3OGK - chains F and S of the 23 polymer chains in the assembly; structure by X-ray diffraction, 2.80 A resolution.

# Chain F
Molecule: Coronatine-insensitive protein 1
From: Arabidopsis thaliana
UniProt: O04197 (COI1_ARATH); residue numbers follow UniProt; this construct covers 1-592
Chain sequence (592 residues; numbered 1 to 592; the number before each row is that of its first residue):
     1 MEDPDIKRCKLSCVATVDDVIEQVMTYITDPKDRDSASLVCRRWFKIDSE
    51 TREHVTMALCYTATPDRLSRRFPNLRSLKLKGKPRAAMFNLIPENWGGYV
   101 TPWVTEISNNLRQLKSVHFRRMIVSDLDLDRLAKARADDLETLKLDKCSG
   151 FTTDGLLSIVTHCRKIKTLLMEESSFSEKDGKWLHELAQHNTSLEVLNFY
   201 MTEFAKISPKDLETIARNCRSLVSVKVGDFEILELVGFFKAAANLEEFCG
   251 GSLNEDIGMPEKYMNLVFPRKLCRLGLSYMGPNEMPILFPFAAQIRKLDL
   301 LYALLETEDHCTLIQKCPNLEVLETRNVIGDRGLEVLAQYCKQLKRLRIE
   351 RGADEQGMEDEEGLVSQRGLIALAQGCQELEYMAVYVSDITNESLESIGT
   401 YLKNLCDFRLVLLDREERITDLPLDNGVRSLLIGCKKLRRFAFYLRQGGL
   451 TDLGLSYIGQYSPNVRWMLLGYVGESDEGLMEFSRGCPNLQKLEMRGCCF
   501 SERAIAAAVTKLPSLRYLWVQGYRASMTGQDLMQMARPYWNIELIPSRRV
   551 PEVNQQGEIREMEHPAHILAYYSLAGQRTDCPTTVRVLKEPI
Not modelled in the structure: 1-11, 549-563
Swiss-Prot annotation at these positions:
  - binding site (jasmonate): R85, R348, Y386, R409, R496
  - mutagenesis: L11 (L11A: No effects on interactions), E22 (E22A: Abrogates SFC(COI1) complexes formation, loss of response to jasmonate), W44 (W44A: Abrogates SFC(COI1) complexes formation and of interactions with RBCS-1B and RPD3B, loss of response to jasmonate), R85 (R85A: Loss of interaction with TIFY10A), M88 (M88A: Loss of interaction with TIFY10A), F89 (F89A: Loss of interaction with TIFY10A), R121 (R121A: Loss of interaction with TIFY10A), L245 (L245F: In coi1-16; abrogates interactions with RBCS-1B and RPD3B (coi1-16)), L301 (L301A: Loss of interaction with TIFY10A), Y302 (Y302A: Loss of interaction with TIFY10A), R326 (R326A: Loss of interaction with TIFY10A), R348 (R348A: Loss of interaction with TIFY10A), 6 further mutagenesis entries in UniProt
Ligand contacts: Coronatine (OGK; (1S,2S)-2-ethyl-1-({[(3aS,4S,6R,7aS)-6-ethyl-1-oxooctahydro-1H-inden-4-yl]carbonyl}amino)cyclopropanecarboxylic acid): R85, A86, F89, L91, R348, A384, V385, Y386, R409, V411, A442, Y444, L469, R496, W519
Reported in the primary citation:
  - binding site for Coronatine: R85, F89, R348, A384, Y386, R409, V411, Y444, R496

# Chain S
Molecule: JAZ1 incomplete degron peptide
UniProt: Q3ED96 (Q3ED96_ARATH); residues 205-226 here correspond to UniProt positions 139-160 (UniProt number = residue number - 66)
Chain sequence (22 residues; row label = number of the first residue in the row):
   205 RRASLHRFLEKRKDRVTSKAPY
Not modelled in the structure: 218-226

# Interface between chain F and chain S
Residue-residue contacts (31):
  M88(F) with R206(S); A207(S), hydrogen bond (backbone-backbone)
  F89(F) with R205(S); R206(S)
  N90(F) with A207(S)
  K147(F) with R206(S)
  E173(F) with R206(S), salt bridge; S208(S)
  M201(F) with S208(S)
  E203(F) with R211(S), salt bridge; K215(S), salt bridge
  Y279(F) with F212(S), hydrophobic; K215(S)
  L301(F) with L209(S), hydrophobic
  Y302(F) with S208(S), hydrogen bond; F212(S)
  L304(F) with F212(S), hydrophobic; R216(S)
  R326(F) with L209(S); F212(S)
  E350(F) with R206(S); L209(S)
  R351(F) with R205(S); L209(S)
  G352(F) with L213(S)
  A353(F) with L213(S); R216(S); K217(S)
  E355(F) with K217(S), salt bridge
  Q356(F) with K217(S)
  E359(F) with R216(S), salt bridge
Also at the interface, not in a pair above, chain F (22 interface residues in all): D229, A303, R348

# In short
22 residues of chain F face 11 of chain S across their interface; the contacts include 2 hydrogen bonds and 5
salt bridges. Polar contacts include E173(F)-R206(S), E203(F)-R211(S) and E203(F)-K215(S). Bound to chain F:
Coronatine. The paper reports a binding site for Coronatine at R85(F), F89(F) and R348(F) among others.
Here chain F is Coronatine-insensitive protein 1 (Arabidopsis thaliana) and chain S is JAZ1 incomplete degron
peptide. Entry 3OGK (Structure of COI1-ASK1 in complex with coronatine and an incomplete JAZ1 degron) was
determined by X-ray diffraction (same publication as 3OGL).
